Entry 5W5X (X-ray diffraction, 2.50 A resolution); this record covers chains H and A of the 3 polymer chains in the assembly.

[Chain H]
Molecule: 3C10 Fab' heavy chain
Organism: Rattus norvegicus
Notes: antibody fragment or engineered binder
Amino-acid sequence (234 residues; each row starts with the number of its first residue):
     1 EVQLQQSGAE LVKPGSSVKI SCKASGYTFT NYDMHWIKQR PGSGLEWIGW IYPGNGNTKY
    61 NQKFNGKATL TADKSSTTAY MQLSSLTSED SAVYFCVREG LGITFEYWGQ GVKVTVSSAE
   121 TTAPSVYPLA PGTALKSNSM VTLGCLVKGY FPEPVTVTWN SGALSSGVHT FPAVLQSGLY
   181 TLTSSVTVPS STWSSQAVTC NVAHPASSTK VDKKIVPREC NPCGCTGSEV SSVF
Not modelled in the structure: 134-138, 218-234
Cystine bridges: C22-C96, C145-C200
Modified residues: E1 (pyroglutamic acid; PCA)

[Chain A]
Molecule: Apoptosis regulator BAX
Organism: Homo sapiens
UniProtKB: Q07812 (BAX_HUMAN); numbering as in UniProt (aligned over 1-192)
Amino-acid sequence (194 residues; numbered 1 to 194; the number before each row is that of its first residue):
     1 MDGSGEQPRG GGPTSSEQIM KTGALLLQGF IQDRAGRMGG EAPELALDPV PQDASTKKLS
    61 ESLKRIGDEL DSNMELQRMI AAVDTDSPRE VFFRVAADMF SDGNFNWGRV VALFYFASKL
   121 VLKALSTKVP ELIRTIMGWT LDFLRERLLG WIQDQGGWDG LLSYFGTGTW QTVTIFVAGV
   181 LTASLTIWKK MGSS
Not modelled in the structure: 1-11, 43-52, 189-194
Differences from the reference sequence: engineered mutation S62 (Cys in Q07812), S126 (Cys in Q07812), G168 (Pro in Q07812); expression tag (193-194)
UniProt features mapped onto this chain:
  - motif: L59 to N73 (BH3), D98 to S118 (BH1), G150 to F165 (BH2)
  - modified residue: M1 (N-acetylmethionine)
  - cross-link (Glycyl lysine isopeptide (Lys-Gly)): K128 (interchain with G-Cter in ubiquitin), K190 (interchain with G-Cter in ubiquitin)
  - natural variant: G11 (G11E: In a plasmacytoma cell line), G67 (G67R: In a T-cell acute lymphoblastic leukemia cell line), G108 (G108V: In a Burkitt lymphoma)
  - mutagenesis: K21 (K21E: Reduces interaction with BCL2L11, homooligomerization and triggering of apoptosis), M74 (M74D/E: Strongly reduced interaction with MCL1, BCL2, BCL2L1 and BCL2L2. No effect on cytochrome c release and subsequent apoptosis triggered by etoposide), K128 (K128R: Partial loss of polyubiquitination), T172 to G192 (Enhanced fiber formation with humanin), S184 (S184D/E/H/K: Constitutive cytoplasmic location; S184V: Constitutive mitochondrial location. Enhanced fiber formation with humanin), K189 (K189R: No loss of polyubiquitination), K190 (K190R: Partial loss of polyubiquitination)

[Interface between chain H and chain A]
Residue-residue contacts - 29 pairs, chain H then chain A:
  N31(H) - A35(A)
  Y32(H) - A35(A)  hydrophobic
  D33(H) - R34(A)  salt bridge
  D33(H) - A35(A)  hydrogen bond (side chain-backbone)
  D33(H) - G36(A)  hydrogen bond (side chain-backbone)
  H35(H) - R34(A)
  W50(H) - R34(A)
  Y52(H) - D33(A)
  Y52(H) - R34(A)
  Y52(H) - A35(A)  hydrophobic
  Y52(H) - L122(A)  hydrogen bond (side chain-backbone)
  G54(H) - L122(A)
  G54(H) - K123(A)
  N55(H) - D33(A)
  N55(H) - V121(A)  hydrogen bond (side chain-backbone)
  N55(H) - L122(A)
  N55(H) - A124(A)
  N55(H) - L125(A)
  N55(H) - S126(A)
  N57(H) - D33(A)  hydrogen bond (side chain-backbone)
  K59(H) - E41(A)
  K74(H) - K123(A)
  K74(H) - L125(A)
  E99(H) - R34(A)  salt bridge
  E99(H) - G36(A)
  E99(H) - R37(A)  hydrogen bond (side chain-backbone)
  E99(H) - M38(A)  hydrogen bond (side chain-backbone)
  T104(H) - M38(A)
  F105(H) - M38(A)  hydrophobic
Other interface residues (no listed pair), chain A (16 interface residues in all): A42, V129, P130

[Overview]
The interface between chain H and chain A involves 14 residues on one side and 16 on the other, with 7
hydrogen bonds and 2 salt bridges. Polar pairs include D33(H)-R34(A), E99(H)-R34(A) and D33(H)-A35(A). From
UniProt: 6 mutagenesis sites on chain A.
Here chain H is 3C10 Fab' heavy chain (Rattus norvegicus) and chain A is Apoptosis regulator BAX (Homo
sapiens). Entry 5W5X (Crystal structure of BAXP168G in complex with an activating antibody) was determined by
X-ray diffraction together with 5W5Z, 5W60, 5W61, 5W62 and 5W63 from the same study.
